Entry 7TKD (electron microscopy, 7.70 A resolution (low resolution: residue-level contacts below are approximate; hydrogen-bond / salt-bridge calls are withheld)); this record covers chains T and V of the 27 polymer chains in the assembly.

# Chain T
Name: ATP synthase subunit a
From: Saccharomyces cerevisiae
UniProt: P00854 (ATP6_YEAST); residues 1-249 here correspond to UniProt positions 11-259 (UniProt number = residue number + 10)
Amino-acid sequence (249 residues; numbered 1 to 249; the number before each row is that of its first residue):
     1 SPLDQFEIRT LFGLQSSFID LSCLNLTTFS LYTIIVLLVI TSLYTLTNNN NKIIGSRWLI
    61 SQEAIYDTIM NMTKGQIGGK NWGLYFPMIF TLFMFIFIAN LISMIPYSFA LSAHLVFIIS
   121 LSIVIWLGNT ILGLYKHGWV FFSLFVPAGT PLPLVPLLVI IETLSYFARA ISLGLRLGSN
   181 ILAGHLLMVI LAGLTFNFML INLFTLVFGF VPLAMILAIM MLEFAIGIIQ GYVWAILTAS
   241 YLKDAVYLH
Disordered / not traced: 1-25

# Chain V
Name: ATP synthase subunit d
From: Saccharomyces cerevisiae
UniProt: P30902 (ATP7_YEAST); residues 1-173 here correspond to UniProt positions 2-174 (UniProt number = residue number + 1)
Amino-acid sequence (173 residues; numbered 1 to 173; the number before each row is that of its first residue):
     1 SLAKSAANKL DWAKVISSLR ITGSTATQLS SFKKRNDEAR RQLLELQSQP TEVDFSHYRS
    61 VLKNTSVIDK IESYVKQYKP VKIDASKQLQ VIESFEKHAM TNAKETESLV SKELKDLQST
   121 LDNIQSARPF DELTVDDLTK IKPEIDAKVE EMVKKGKWDV PGYKDRFGNL NVM
Disordered / not traced: 1-2
Swiss-Prot annotation at these positions:
  - modified residue: Ser1 (N-acetylserine)

# Interface between chain T and chain V
Residue-residue contacts - 9 pairs, chain T then chain V:
  Asn51(T) with Thr134(V)
  Lys52(T) with Leu133(V)
  Ile53(T) with Leu133(V)
  Ala64(T) with Leu170(V)
  Asp67(T) with Asn169(V)
  Lys80(T) with Lys155(V); Gly156(V)
  Gly83(T) with Gly156(V)
  Leu84(T) with Gly156(V)
Interface residues without a listed pair, chain T (10 interface residues in all): Thr68, Trp82
Interface residues without a listed pair, chain V (7 interface residues in all): Lys157

# In short
Chain T and chain V form an interface of 10 and 7 residues respectively.
Chain T is ATP synthase subunit a and chain V is ATP synthase subunit d, both from Saccharomyces cerevisiae;
the structure, Yeast ATP synthase State 1catalytic(h) with 10 mM ATP backbone model, was determined by
electron microscopy together with 7TJS, 7TJT, 7TJU, 7TJV, 7TJW, 7TJX and 30 further entries from the same
study.
